Entry 9RBW (electron microscopy, 3.30 A resolution); this record covers chains A and S of the 20 polymer chains in the assembly.

== Chain A (and S) ==
Protein: Atrial natriuretic peptide
Source organism: Homo sapiens
Notes: chain S of this document is another copy of the same molecule, construct and numbering; everything in this record applies to it too
UniProtKB: P01160 (ANF_HUMAN); residues 3-28 here correspond to UniProt positions 126-151 (UniProt number = residue number + 123)
Sequence (26 residues; numbered 3 to 28; the number before each row is that of its first residue):
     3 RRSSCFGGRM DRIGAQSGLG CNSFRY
Curated features (UniProtKB/Swiss-Prot):
  - region: Asn-24 to Tyr-28 (Important for degradation of atrial natriuretic peptide by IDE)
  - site: Cys-7, Phe-8 (Cleavage)
  - modified residue: Ser-6 (Phosphoserine)

== How chain A and chain S interact ==
Pairs across the interface (9):
  Arg-3(A) with Ser-6(S)
  Gly-10(A) with Gly-16(S)
  Met-12(A) with Ala-17(S); Ser-19(S)
  Leu-21(A) with Ser-19(S), hydrogen bond (backbone-side chain)
  Gly-22(A) with Ser-19(S); Gly-20(S)
  Cys-23(A) with Gly-20(S); Cys-23(S), hydrogen bond
Also at the interface, not in a pair above, chain A (9 interface residues in all): Cys-7, Gly-9, Arg-11
Also at the interface, not in a pair above, chain S (10 interface residues in all): Cys-7, Phe-8, Ile-15, Leu-21

== In short ==
The interface between chain A and chain S involves 9 residues on one side and 10 on the other; the contacts
include 2 hydrogen bonds. Polar contacts include Leu-21(A)/Ser-19(S) and Cys-23(A)/Cys-23(S).
Chain A and chain S are both Atrial natriuretic peptide (Homo sapiens); the structure, Cryo-EM structure of
ANP amyloids from left atrial appendage of atrial fibrillation patient - polymorph B, was determined by
electron microscopy, deposited together with 9RBD.
